PDB entry 8CY0 | X-ray diffraction, 2.65 A resolution | chains A and D of the 3 polymer chains in the assembly

[Chain A]
Protein: Site-specific DNA-methyltransferase (adenine-specific)
Source organism: Clostridioides difficile
Notes: EC 2.1.1.72
UniProtKB: A0A031WG99 (A0A031WG99_CLODI); residues 1-577 here = UniProt positions 1-577
Chain sequence (577 residues; each row starts with the number of its first residue):
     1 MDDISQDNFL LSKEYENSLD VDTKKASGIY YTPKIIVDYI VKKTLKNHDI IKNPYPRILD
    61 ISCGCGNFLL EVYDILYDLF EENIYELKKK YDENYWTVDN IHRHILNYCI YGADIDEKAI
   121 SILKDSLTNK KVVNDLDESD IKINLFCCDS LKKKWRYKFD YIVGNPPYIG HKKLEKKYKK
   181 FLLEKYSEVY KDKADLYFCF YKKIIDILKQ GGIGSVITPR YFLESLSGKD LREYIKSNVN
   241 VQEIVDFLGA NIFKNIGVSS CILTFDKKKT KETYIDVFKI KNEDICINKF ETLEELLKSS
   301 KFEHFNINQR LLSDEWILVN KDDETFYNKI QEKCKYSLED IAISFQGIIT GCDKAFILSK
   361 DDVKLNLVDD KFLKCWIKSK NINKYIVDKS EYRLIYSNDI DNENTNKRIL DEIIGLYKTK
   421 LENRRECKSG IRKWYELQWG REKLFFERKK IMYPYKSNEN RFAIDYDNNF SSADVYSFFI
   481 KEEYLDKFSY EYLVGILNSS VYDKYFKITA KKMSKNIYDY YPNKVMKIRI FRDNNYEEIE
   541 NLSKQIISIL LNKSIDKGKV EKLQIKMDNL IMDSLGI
Unresolved in the structure: 1-27, 133-137
Ion coordination: K+ site 1: Lys-88, Lys-89, Tyr-91, Glu-93; K+ site 2: Gly-249, Ala-250, Val-258, Ser-259
Residues lining bound ligands: N-(4-phenylbutyl)adenosine (Q9W): Gly-28, Tyr-30, Ile-61, Ser-62, Gly-64, Asp-114, Ile-115, Asp-116, Cys-148, Asp-149, Ser-150, Asn-165, Pro-166, Pro-167, Ile-169, Tyr-178, Leu-196, Phe-200

[Chain D]
Molecule: 14-nt DNA strand
Sequence (14 nucleotides; row label = number of the first residue in the row):
     1 TTCAAAAAGT CCCA

[How chain A and chain D interact]
Contacting residue pairs - 44 pairs, chain A then chain D:
  Tyr-30(A) with DA8(D), stacking on the base
  Asn-165(A) with DA8(D), hydrogen bond to the base
  Pro-166(A) with DA8(D), hydrogen bond to the base
  Pro-167(A) with DA8(D), base contact
  Tyr-168(A) with DA8(D), stacking on the base
  His-171(A) with DA6(D), hydrogen bond to the base
  Lys-173(A) with DA8(D), salt bridge to the phosphate; DG9(D), phosphate contact; DT10(D), salt bridge to the phosphate
  Lys-193(A) with DA5(D), base contact; DA6(D), sugar contact
  Tyr-221(A) with DA7(D), sugar contact
  Ser-225(A) with DA6(D), phosphate contact
  Leu-226(A) with DA6(D), phosphate contact
  Ser-227(A) with DA5(D), phosphate contact; DA6(D), hydrogen bond to the phosphate
  Phe-253(A) with DA8(D), base contact
  Ile-256(A) with DA8(D), phosphate contact; DG9(D), phosphate contact
  Gly-257(A) with DA7(D), sugar contact; DG9(D), hydrogen bond to the phosphate
  Val-258(A) with DA8(D), sugar contact
  Ser-344(A) with DA4(D), phosphate contact
  Phe-345(A) with DA4(D), phosphate contact
  Gln-346(A) with DA4(D), hydrogen bond to the phosphate; DA5(D), hydrogen bond to the base
  Ile-349(A) with DA5(D), base contact
  Trp-439(A) with DT2(D), base contact; DC3(D), base contact; DA4(D), base contact
  Arg-441(A) with DC3(D), salt bridge to the phosphate; DA4(D), hydrogen bond to the base
  Lys-456(A) with DA7(D), base contact
  Tyr-476(A) with DA5(D), hydrogen bond to the phosphate
  Lys-511(A) with DA6(D), salt bridge to the phosphate; DA7(D), salt bridge to the phosphate
  Met-513(A) with DA7(D), sugar contact
  Ser-514(A) with DA7(D), hydrogen bond to the base; DG9(D), base contact
  Ile-517(A) with DA7(D), base contact
  Tyr-521(A) with DA5(D), phosphate contact; DA6(D), hydrogen bond to the base
  Pro-522(A) with DA5(D), phosphate contact
  Asn-523(A) with DA5(D), hydrogen bond to the phosphate
Also at the interface, not in a pair above, chain A (38 interface residues in all): Gly-170, Lys-172, Asp-195, Asn-255, Glu-426, Ile-431, Ala-473
Also at the interface, not in a pair above, chain D (10 interface residues in all): DT1

[In short]
The interface between chain A and chain D involves 38 residues on one side and 10 on the other, with 12
hydrogen bonds, 5 salt bridges and 2 aromatic stacking contacts. Among the polar pairs are Asn-165(A)/DA8(D),
Pro-166(A)/DA8(D) and His-171(A)/DA6(D). Chain A binds N-(4-phenylbutyl)adenosine.
Here chain A is Site-specific DNA-methyltransferase (adenine-specific) (Clostridioides difficile) and chain D
is a 14-nt DNA strand. Entry 8CY0 (CamA Adenine Methyltransferase Complexed to Cognate Substrate DNA and
Inhibitor MC4756 (Compound 178)) was determined by X-ray diffraction together with 8CXS, 8CXT, 8CXU, 8CXV,
8CXW, 8CXX and 7 further entries from the same study.
